PDB entry 8ZHT | X-ray diffraction, 3.00 A resolution | chains A and B

[Chain A]
Name: Peptidyl-prolyl cis-trans isomerase
Source organism: Bacteroides thetaiotaomicron
UniProt: A0A0N7IAL9 (A0A0N7IAL9_BACT4); residue numbers follow UniProt; this construct covers 40-712
Sequence (673 residues; each row starts with the number of its first residue):
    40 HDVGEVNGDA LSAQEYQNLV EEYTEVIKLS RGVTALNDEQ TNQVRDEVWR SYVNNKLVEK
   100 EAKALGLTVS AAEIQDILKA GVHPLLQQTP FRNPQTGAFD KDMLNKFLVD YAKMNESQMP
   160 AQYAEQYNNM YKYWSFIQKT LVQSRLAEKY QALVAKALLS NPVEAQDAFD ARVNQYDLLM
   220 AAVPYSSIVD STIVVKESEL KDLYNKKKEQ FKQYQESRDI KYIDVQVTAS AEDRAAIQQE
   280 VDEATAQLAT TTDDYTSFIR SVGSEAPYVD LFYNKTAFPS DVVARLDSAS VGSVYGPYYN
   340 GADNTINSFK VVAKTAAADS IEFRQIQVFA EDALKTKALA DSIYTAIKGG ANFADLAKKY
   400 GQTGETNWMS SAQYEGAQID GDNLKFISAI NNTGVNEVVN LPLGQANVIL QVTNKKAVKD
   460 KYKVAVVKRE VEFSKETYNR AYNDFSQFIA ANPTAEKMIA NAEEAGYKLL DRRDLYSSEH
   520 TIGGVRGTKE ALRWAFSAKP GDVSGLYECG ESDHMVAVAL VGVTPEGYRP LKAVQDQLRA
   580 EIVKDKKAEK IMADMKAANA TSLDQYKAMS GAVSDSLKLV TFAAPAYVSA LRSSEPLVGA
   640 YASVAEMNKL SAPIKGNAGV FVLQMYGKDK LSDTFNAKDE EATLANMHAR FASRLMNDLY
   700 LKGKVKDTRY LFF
Not modelled in the structure: 150-159

[Chain B]
Name: Tetratricopeptide repeat protein
Source organism: Bacteroides thetaiotaomicron
UniProt: A0A0P0FRN2 (A0A0P0FRN2_BACT4); numbering as in UniProt (aligned over 55-227)
Sequence (173 residues; each row starts with the number of its first residue):
    55 PREEKAQAAL FKGQEYFEQD AYEQALNGDS IGYVGFLKVA DEYSGTKAAN LAKAYAGICY
   115 AQLGKYDEAV KMLDGFNGGD QMVAPAILGA TGNCYAQLGQ LDKAASTLLS AADKADNNSL
   175 SPIFLMQAGE ILVKQGKYDD AVNAYTKIKD KYFQSYQAMD IDKYIEQAKL MKK

[Interface between chain A and chain B]
Residue-residue contacts (92):
  Glu-100(A) / Asp-134(B)
  Glu-100(A) / Gln-135(B)
  Lys-102(A) / Lys-101(B)
  Ala-103(A) / Lys-101(B)
  Leu-104(A) / Lys-101(B)
  Leu-104(A) / Leu-105(B)
  Leu-104(A) / Asp-134(B)
  Leu-104(A) / Val-137(B)  hydrophobic
  Gly-105(A) / Gln-61(B)  hydrogen bond (backbone-side chain)
  Gly-105(A) / Lys-101(B)
  Gly-105(A) / Leu-105(B)
  Leu-106(A) / Gln-68(B)
  Leu-106(A) / Leu-105(B)  hydrophobic
  Leu-106(A) / Tyr-109(B)
  Thr-107(A) / Gln-61(B)  hydrogen bond
  Ala-111(A) / Phe-65(B)  hydrophobic
  Glu-112(A) / Phe-65(B)
  Asp-115(A) / Phe-65(B)
  Asp-115(A) / Lys-66(B)  salt bridge
  Asp-115(A) / Glu-69(B)
  Arg-184(A) / Glu-72(B)  salt bridge
  Glu-187(A) / Glu-72(B)
  Lys-188(A) / Gln-68(B)  hydrogen bond
  Tyr-189(A) / Met-136(B)
  Ala-191(A) / Glu-72(B)
  Leu-192(A) / Leu-105(B)  hydrophobic
  Leu-192(A) / Tyr-109(B)  hydrophobic
  Val-193(A) / Met-136(B)  hydrophobic
  Val-193(A) / Val-137(B)  hydrophobic
  Lys-195(A) / Phe-71(B)
  Lys-195(A) / Glu-72(B)
  Lys-195(A) / Asp-74(B)  salt bridge
  Lys-195(A) / Tyr-76(B)
  Lys-195(A) / Ile-112(B)
  Ala-196(A) / Ile-112(B)  hydrophobic
  Ala-196(A) / Ala-140(B)
  Ala-196(A) / Ala-144(B)
  Leu-197(A) / Leu-174(B)  hydrophobic
  Leu-197(A) / Phe-178(B)  hydrophobic
  Leu-198(A) / Ala-115(B)  hydrophobic
  Leu-198(A) / Gln-116(B)
  Leu-198(A) / Ala-144(B)
  Leu-198(A) / Asn-147(B)  hydrogen bond (backbone-side chain)
  Leu-198(A) / Cys-148(B)  hydrophobic
  Leu-198(A) / Gln-181(B)  hydrogen bond (backbone-side chain)
  Ser-199(A) / Asn-147(B)
  Ser-199(A) / Gln-151(B)
  Ser-199(A) / Gln-181(B)
  Asn-200(A) / Asn-147(B)  hydrogen bond
  Asn-200(A) / Ala-150(B)
  Asn-200(A) / Gln-181(B)
  Pro-201(A) / Gln-151(B)
  Val-202(A) / Glu-184(B)
  Val-202(A) / Lys-188(B)
  Glu-203(A) / Gln-181(B)  hydrogen bond
  Glu-203(A) / Glu-184(B)
  Asp-206(A) / Glu-184(B)
  Glu-248(A) / Phe-207(B)
  Gln-249(A) / Asp-204(B)
  Gln-249(A) / Phe-207(B)
  Tyr-253(A) / Gln-208(B)
  Phe-621(A) / Lys-217(B)  hydrogen bond (backbone-side chain)
  Phe-621(A) / Tyr-218(B)  hydrophobic
  Phe-621(A) / Gln-221(B)
  Ala-622(A) / Lys-217(B)  hydrogen bond (backbone-side chain)
  Pro-635(A) / Lys-217(B)
  Leu-636(A) / Asp-216(B)
  Leu-636(A) / Lys-217(B)
  Leu-636(A) / Glu-220(B)
  Ala-639(A) / Lys-217(B)
  Tyr-640(A) / Leu-224(B)  hydrophobic
  Ser-642(A) / Gln-221(B)  hydrogen bond
  Val-643(A) / Gln-221(B)
  Val-643(A) / Leu-224(B)  hydrophobic
  Val-643(A) / Met-225(B)  hydrophobic
  Val-643(A) / Lys-227(B)  hydrogen bond (backbone-side chain)
  Glu-680(A) / Gln-151(B)  hydrogen bond
  His-687(A) / Ile-177(B)
  His-687(A) / Gln-181(B)
  Phe-690(A) / Tyr-210(B)
  Phe-690(A) / Gln-211(B)
  Ala-691(A) / Ser-173(B)
  Arg-693(A) / Ser-173(B)
  Arg-693(A) / Tyr-210(B)  hydrogen bond
  Leu-694(A) / Ser-173(B)
  Asp-697(A) / Gln-135(B)
  Asp-697(A) / Met-136(B)
  Asp-697(A) / Asn-171(B)
  Asp-697(A) / Asn-172(B)  hydrogen bond (side chain-backbone)
  Asp-697(A) / Ser-173(B)  hydrogen bond
  Leu-698(A) / Gln-135(B)
  Lys-701(A) / Gln-135(B)
Other interface residues (no listed pair), chain A (51 interface residues in all): Ser-109, Glu-645, Ile-653, Arg-689
Other interface residues (no listed pair), chain B (53 interface residues in all): Ala-62, Phe-130, Ile-141, Leu-155, Ile-185, Lys-203

[Overview]
Chain A and chain B form an interface of 51 and 53 residues respectively, with 15 hydrogen bonds and 3 salt
bridges. Polar pairs include Asp-115(A)/Lys-66(B), Arg-184(A)/Glu-72(B) and Lys-195(A)/Asp-74(B).
Chain A is Peptidyl-prolyl cis-trans isomerase and chain B is Tetratricopeptide repeat protein, both from
Bacteroides thetaiotaomicron; the structure, Structure of PpiD-YfgM complex, was determined by X-ray
diffraction (same publication as 8ZHS).
